Entry 8CH9 (X-ray diffraction, 1.43 A resolution); this record covers chains A and H of the 4 polymer chains in the assembly.

[Chain A]
Protein: Arsenite oxidase subunit AioA
From: Alcaligenes faecalis
Notes: EC 1.20.9.1
UniProt: Q7SIF4 (AIOA_ALCFA); residues 3-825 here correspond to UniProt positions 4-826 (UniProt number = residue number + 1)
Amino-acid sequence (823 residues; each row starts with the number of its first residue):
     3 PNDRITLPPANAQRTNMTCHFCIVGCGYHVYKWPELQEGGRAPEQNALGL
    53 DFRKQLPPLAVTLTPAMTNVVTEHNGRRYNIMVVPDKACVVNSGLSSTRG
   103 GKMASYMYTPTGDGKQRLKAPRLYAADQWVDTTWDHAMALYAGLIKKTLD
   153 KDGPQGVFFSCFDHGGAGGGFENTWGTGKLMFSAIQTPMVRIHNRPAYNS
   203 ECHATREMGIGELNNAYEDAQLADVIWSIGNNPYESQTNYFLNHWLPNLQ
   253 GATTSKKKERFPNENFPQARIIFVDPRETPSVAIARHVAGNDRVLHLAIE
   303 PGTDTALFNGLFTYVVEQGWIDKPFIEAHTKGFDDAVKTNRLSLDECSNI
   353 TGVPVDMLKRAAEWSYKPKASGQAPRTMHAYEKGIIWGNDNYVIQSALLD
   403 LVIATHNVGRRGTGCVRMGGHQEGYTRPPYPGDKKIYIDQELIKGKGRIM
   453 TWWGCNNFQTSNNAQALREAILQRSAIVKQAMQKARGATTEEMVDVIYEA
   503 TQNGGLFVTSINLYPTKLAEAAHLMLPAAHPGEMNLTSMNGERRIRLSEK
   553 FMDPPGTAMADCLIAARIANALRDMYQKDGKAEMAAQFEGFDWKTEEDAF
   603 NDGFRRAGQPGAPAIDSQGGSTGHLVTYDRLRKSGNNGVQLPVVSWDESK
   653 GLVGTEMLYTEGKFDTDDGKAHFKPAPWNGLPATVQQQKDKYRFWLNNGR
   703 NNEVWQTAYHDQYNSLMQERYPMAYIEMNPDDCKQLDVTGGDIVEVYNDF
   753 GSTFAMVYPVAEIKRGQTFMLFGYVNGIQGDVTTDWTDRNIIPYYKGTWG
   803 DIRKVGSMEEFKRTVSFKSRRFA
Not modelled in the structure: 3
UniProt features mapped onto this chain:
  - binding site ([3Fe-4S] cluster): Cys21, Cys24, Cys28
  - binding site (substrate): His195, Glu203, Arg419, His423
  - site: Ser99 (Involved in charge transfer)
Metal / ion sites: 3Fe-4S cluster Fe: Cys21, Cys24, Cys28
Ligand contacts:
  - arsenate (ART): Asp165, His166, His195, Asn196, Arg197, Glu203, Lys385, Arg419, Gly422, His423, Glu425
  - 3Fe-4S cluster (F3S): Cys21, Phe23, Cys24, Val26, Gly27, Cys28, Tyr30, Ser98, Ser99, Arg101, Gly102, Thr240, Asn241
  - hexacyanoferrate(3-) (FC6): Asp739, Val740, Thr741, Asp744, Lys806, Ser809, Lys814
  - molybdopterin guanosine dinucleotide (MGD; 2-amino-5,6-dimercapto-7-methyl-3,7,8a,9-tetrahydro-8-oxa-1,3,9,10-tetraaza-anthracen-4-one guanosine dinucleotide), molecule 1: Cys24, Arg101, Gly232, Asn233, Asn234, Glu237, Ser238, Gln239, Val276, Asp277, Pro278, Arg279, Thr281, Ile301, Pro303, Gly304, Asp306, Glu384, Lys385, Gly386, Ile387, Gly421, Gly422, His423, Trp697, Asn699, Asn700, Gly701, Arg702, Asn703, Asn704, Val706, Trp707, Gln708, Phe774, Tyr796, Lys798
  - molybdopterin guanosine dinucleotide (MGD), molecule 2: Ala169, Gly170, His195, Asn196, Lys385, Trp389, His423, Trp455, Gly456, Cys457, Asn458, Asn459, Thr462, Ile513, Asn514, Leu515, Tyr516, Thr518, Ala530, Ala531, His532, Asp563, Asn700, Arg702, Gln708, Thr709, Tyr711, Phe774, Gln781, Gly782, Thr785, Tyr797, Lys798

[Chain H]
Protein: Arsenite oxidase subunit AioB
From: Alcaligenes faecalis
Notes: EC 1.20.9.1
UniProt: Q7SIF3 (AIOB_ALCFA); residues 1-133 here correspond to UniProt positions 43-175 (UniProt number = residue number + 42)
Amino-acid sequence (134 residues; row label = number of the first residue in the row; numbering starts at 0):
     0 LRTTLQYPATQVSVAKNLKANEPVSFTYPDTSSPCVAVKLGSPVPGGVGP
    50 NNDIVAYSVLCTHMGCPTSYDKSSKTFKCPCHFTEFDAEKAGQMICGQAT
   100 ENLPRVLLRYDEASDALTAVGVDGLIYGRQANVI
Not modelled in the structure: 0
Construct notes: expression tag (0)
UniProt features mapped onto this chain:
  - binding site ([2Fe-2S] cluster): Cys60, His62, Cys78, His81
Cystine bridges: Cys65-Cys80
Metal / ion sites: 2Fe-2S cluster Fe: Cys60, His62, Cys78, His81
Ligand contacts: 2Fe-2S cluster (FES): Cys60, His62, Met63, Gly64, Cys65, Cys78, Cys80, His81, Phe82, Thr83

[Interface between chain A and chain H]
Residue-residue contacts - 17 pairs, chain A then chain H:
  Arg6(A) with Arg1(H), hydrogen bond (side chain-backbone)
  Ile7(A) with Thr2(H)
  Thr8(A) with Thr2(H), hydrogen bond
  Leu38(A) with Thr3(H); Tyr6(H), hydrophobic; Leu106(H), hydrophobic; Gly120(H); Val121(H)
  Glu40(A) with Arg1(H), salt bridge; Thr2(H), hydrogen bond; Thr3(H), hydrogen bond
  Asn77(A) with Pro44(H); Gly45(H), hydrogen bond (backbone-backbone)
  Arg79(A) with Gly45(H), hydrogen bond (side chain-backbone); Gly46(H); Val47(H)
  Arg80(A) with Asp122(H)
Also at the interface, not in a pair above, chain A (11 interface residues in all): Glu37, Gln39, Gly78

[Summary]
11 residues of chain A and 12 residues of chain H are in contact; the contacts include 6 hydrogen bonds and 1
salt bridge. Polar contacts include Glu40(A)-Arg1(H), Arg6(A)-Arg1(H) and Thr8(A)-Thr2(H). Ligands of chain A:
molybdopterin guanosine dinucleotide, 3Fe-4S cluster, hexacyanoferrate(3-) and arsenate.
Here chain A is Arsenite oxidase subunit AioA and chain H is Arsenite oxidase subunit AioB, both from
Alcaligenes faecalis. Entry 8CH9 (Crystal structure of arsenite oxidase from Alcaligenes faecalis (Af Aio)
bound to arsenic oxyanion) was determined by X-ray diffraction.
